9CQQ - chains A and B of the 4 polymer chains in the assembly; structure by electron microscopy, 2.91 A resolution.

== Chain A ==
Name: Hemoglobin subunit alpha
Source organism: Homo sapiens
UniProt: P69905 (HBA_HUMAN); residues 1-140 here correspond to UniProt positions 2-141 (UniProt number = residue number + 1)
Chain sequence (140 residues; row label = number of the first residue in the row):
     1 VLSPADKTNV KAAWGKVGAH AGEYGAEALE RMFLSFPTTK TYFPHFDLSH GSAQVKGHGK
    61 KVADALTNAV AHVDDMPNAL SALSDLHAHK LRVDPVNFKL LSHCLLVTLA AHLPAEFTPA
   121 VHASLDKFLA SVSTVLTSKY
Swiss-Prot annotation at these positions:
  - binding site (O2): His58
  - binding site (heme b): His87
  - site: Thr8, Asn9 (Microbial infection: Cleavage), Lys11 (Not glycated), Ala13, Trp14 (Microbial infection: Cleavage), Tyr24, Gly25 (Microbial infection: Cleavage), Leu29, Glu30 (Microbial infection: Cleavage), His45, Phe46 (Microbial infection: Cleavage), Asp47, Leu48 (Microbial infection: Cleavage), Ser52, Ala53 (Microbial infection: Cleavage), Val55, Lys56 (Microbial infection: Cleavage), Lys56 (Not glycated), Gly59, Lys60 (Microbial infection: Cleavage), Lys60 (Not glycated), Lys90 (Not glycated), Leu91, Arg92 (Microbial infection: Cleavage), Lys99 (Not glycated), Leu106, Val107 (Microbial infection: Cleavage), Thr108, Leu109 (Microbial infection: Cleavage), Val121, His122 (Microbial infection: Cleavage), Ser133, Thr134 (Microbial infection: Cleavage)
  - modified residue: Ser3 (Phosphoserine), Lys7 (N6-succinyllysine), Thr8 (Phosphothreonine), Lys11 (N6-succinyllysine), Lys16 (N6-acetyllysine), Tyr24 (Phosphotyrosine), Ser35 (Phosphoserine), Lys40 (N6-succinyllysine), Ser49 (Phosphoserine), Ser102 (Phosphoserine), Thr108 (Phosphothreonine), Ser124 (Phosphoserine), Ser131 (Phosphoserine), Thr134 (Phosphothreonine), Thr137 (Phosphothreonine), Ser138 (Phosphoserine)
  - glycosylation (N-linked (Glc) (glycation) lysine): Lys7, Lys16, Lys40, Lys61
Metal / ion sites: heme Fe near His87 (its only coordinating residue here)
Residues lining bound ligands: heme (HEM): Met32, Thr39, Tyr42, Phe43, His45, Phe46, His58, Lys61, Val62, Ala65, Leu66, Leu83, Leu86, His87, Leu91, Val93, Asn97, Phe98, Leu101, Val132, Ser133, Leu136

== Chain B ==
Name: Hemoglobin subunit beta
Source organism: Homo sapiens
Notes: fragment: Hb_alpha
UniProt: P68871 (HBB_HUMAN); residues 1-146 here correspond to UniProt positions 2-147 (UniProt number = residue number + 1)
Chain sequence (146 residues; row label = number of the first residue in the row):
     1 VHLTPEEKSA VTALWGKVNV DEVGGEALGR LLVVYPWTQR FFESFGDLST PDAVMGNPKV
    61 KAHGKKVLGA FSDGLAHLDN LKGTFATLSE LHCDKLHVDP ENFRLLGNVL VCVLAHHFGK
   121 EFTPPVQAAY QKVVAGVANA LAHKYH
Unresolved in the structure: 144-146
Swiss-Prot annotation at these positions:
  - binding site ((2R)-2,3-bisphosphoglycerate): Val1, His2, Lys82, His143
  - binding site (heme b): His63, His92
  - site: Glu7, Lys8 (Microbial infection: Cleavage), Gly25, Glu26 (Microbial infection: Cleavage), Gly29, Arg30 (Microbial infection: Cleavage), Tyr35, Pro36 (Microbial infection: Cleavage), Trp37, Thr38 (Microbial infection: Cleavage), Phe45, Gly46 (Microbial infection: Cleavage), Asp52, Ala53 (Microbial infection: Cleavage), Gly56, Asn57 (Microbial infection: Cleavage), Lys59 (Not glycated), Phe71, Ser72 (Microbial infection: Cleavage), Gly74, Leu75 (Microbial infection: Cleavage), Lys82 (Not glycated), Thr84, Phe85 (Microbial infection: Cleavage), His92, Cys93 (Microbial infection: Cleavage), Lys95 (Not glycated), Arg104, Leu105 (Microbial infection: Cleavage), Leu110, Val111 (Microbial infection: Cleavage), Gly119, Lys120 (Microbial infection: Cleavage), Phe122, Thr123 (Microbial infection: Cleavage), Ala128, Ala129 (Microbial infection: Cleavage) and 2 more in UniProt
  - modified residue: Val1 (N-acetylvaline), Ser9 (Phosphoserine), Thr12 (Phosphothreonine), Ser44 (Phosphoserine), Thr50 (Phosphothreonine), Lys59 (N6-acetyllysine), Lys82 (N6-acetyllysine), Thr87 (Phosphothreonine), Cys93 (S-nitrosocysteine), Lys144 (N6-acetyllysine)
  - glycosylation: Val1 (N-linked (Glc) (glycation) valine), Lys8 (N-linked (Glc) (glycation) lysine), Lys17 (N-linked (Glc) (glycation) lysine), Lys66 (N-linked (Glc) (glycation) lysine), Lys120 (N-linked (Glc) (glycation) lysine), Lys144 (N-linked (Glc) (glycation) lysine)
Metal / ion sites: heme Fe near His92 (its only coordinating residue here)
Residues lining bound ligands: heme (HEM): Leu31, Thr38, Phe41, Phe42, Phe45, His63, Lys66, Val67, Ala70, Phe71, Leu88, Leu91, His92, Leu96, Val98, Asn102, Phe103, Leu106, Leu141

== Chain A / chain B interface ==
Pairs across the interface (29):
  Glu30(A) - Pro124(B)
  Arg31(A) - Phe122(B)  hydrogen bond (side chain-backbone)
  Arg31(A) - Pro124(B)
  Arg31(A) - Gln127(B)  hydrogen bond
  Leu34(A) - Pro124(B)  hydrophobic
  Leu34(A) - Ala128(B)
  Ser35(A) - Ala128(B)
  Phe36(A) - Gln131(B)
  Lys99(A) - Arg104(B)
  His103(A) - Asn108(B)
  His103(A) - Gln131(B)  hydrogen bond
  Val107(A) - Cys112(B)  hydrophobic
  Val107(A) - Ala115(B)  hydrophobic
  Val107(A) - Gln127(B)
  Ala110(A) - Cys112(B)
  Ala110(A) - His116(B)
  Ala111(A) - Ala115(B)
  Ala111(A) - Gly119(B)
  Pro114(A) - His116(B)  hydrogen bond (backbone-side chain)
  Phe117(A) - Arg30(B)  hydrogen bond (backbone-side chain)
  Phe117(A) - His116(B)
  Thr118(A) - Arg30(B)
  Pro119(A) - Arg30(B)
  Pro119(A) - Met55(B)  hydrophobic
  His122(A) - Arg30(B)  hydrogen bond
  His122(A) - Val34(B)
  Ala123(A) - Val34(B)  hydrophobic
  Asp126(A) - Val34(B)
  Asp126(A) - Tyr35(B)
Interface residues without a listed pair, chain A (20 interface residues in all): Cys104, Leu106, Ala115
Interface residues without a listed pair, chain B (19 interface residues in all): Val33, Val111, Thr123, Pro125

== Summary ==
Chain A and chain B form an interface of 20 and 19 residues respectively, with 6 hydrogen bonds. Among the
polar pairs are Arg31(A)-Phe122(B), Arg31(A)-Gln127(B) and His103(A)-Gln131(B). Ligands of chain A: heme.
Ligands of chain B: heme.
Chain A is Hemoglobin subunit alpha and chain B is Hemoglobin subunit beta, both from Homo sapiens; the
structure, Human metHb (C1 symmetry) obtained using the SPT Labtech chameleon under Al's Oil, was determined
by electron microscopy (same publication as 9CQM, 9CQN, 9CQO, 9CQP, 9CQR, 9CQS and 12 further entries).
